PDB entry 4L4V | X-ray diffraction, 1.90 A resolution | chains A and B of the 4 polymer chains in the assembly

[Chain A]
Protein: Major histocompatibility complex class I-related gene protein
Source organism: Homo sapiens
Notes: fragment: extracellular domain, residues 23-292
Reference sequence: Q95460 (HMR1_HUMAN); residues 1-270 here correspond to UniProt positions 23-292 (UniProt number = residue number + 22)
Chain sequence (271 residues; numbered 0 to 270; the number before each row is that of its first residue; numbering starts at 0):
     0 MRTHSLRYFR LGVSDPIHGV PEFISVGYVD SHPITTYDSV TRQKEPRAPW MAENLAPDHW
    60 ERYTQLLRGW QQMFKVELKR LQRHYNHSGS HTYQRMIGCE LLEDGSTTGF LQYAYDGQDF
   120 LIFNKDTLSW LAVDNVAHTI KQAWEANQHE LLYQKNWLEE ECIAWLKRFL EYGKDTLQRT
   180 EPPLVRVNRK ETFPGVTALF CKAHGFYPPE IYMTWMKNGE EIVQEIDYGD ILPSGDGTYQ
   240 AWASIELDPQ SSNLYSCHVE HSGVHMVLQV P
Not modelled in the structure: 0, 17, 247-252, 270
Differences from the reference sequence: expression tag (0); engineered mutation Ser-261 (Cys283 in Q95460)
UniProt features mapped onto this chain:
  - binding site (5-(2-oxoethylideneamino)-6-(D-ribitylamino)uracil): Arg-9, Ser-24, Lys-43, Arg-94, Tyr-152, Gln-153
  - binding site (5-(2-oxopropylideneamino)-6-(D-ribitylamino)uracil): Arg-9, Ser-24, Lys-43, Arg-94, Tyr-152, Gln-153
  - binding site (7-hydroxy-6-methyl-8-(1-D-ribityl)lumazine): Arg-9, Ser-24, Lys-43, Arg-94, Tyr-152, Gln-153
  - binding site (8-(9H-purin-6-yl)-2-oxa-8-azabicyclo[3.3.1]nona-3,6-diene-4,6-dicarbaldehyde): Arg-9, Lys-43, His-58, Arg-94
  - binding site (2-amino-4-oxopteridine-6-carbaldehyde): Lys-43
  - binding site (pyridoxal): Lys-43
  - glycosylation: Asn-85 (N-linked (GlcNAc...) asparagine)
Cystine bridges: Cys-98/Cys-161, Cys-200/Cys-256
Residues lining bound ligands: 1VY (1-deoxy-1-(7-hydroxy-6-methyl-2,4-dioxo-3,4-dihydropteridin-8(2H)-yl)-D-ribitol): Tyr-7, Phe-8, Arg-9, Ser-24, Thr-34, Lys-43, His-58, Tyr-62, Leu-66, Trp-69, Arg-94, Ile-96, Tyr-152, Gln-153, Trp-156, Trp-164
From the paper describing this entry:
  - conformationally variable residues: Lys-43
  - binding site for 1VY: Arg-9, Arg-94

[Chain B]
Protein: Beta-2-microglobulin
Source organism: Homo sapiens
Reference sequence: P61769 (B2MG_HUMAN); residues 1-99 here correspond to UniProt positions 21-119 (UniProt number = residue number + 20)
Chain sequence (99 residues; numbered 1 to 99; the number before each row is that of its first residue):
     1 IQRTPKIQVY SRHPAENGKS NFLNCYVSGF HPSDIEVDLL KNGERIEKVE HSDLSFSKDW
    61 SFYLLYYTEF TPTEKDEYAC RVNHVTLSQP KIVKWDRDM
UniProt features mapped onto this chain:
  - modified residue: Gln-2 (Pyrrolidone carboxylic acid)
  - glycosylation: Ile-1 (N-linked (Glc) (glycation) isoleucine), Lys-19 (N-linked (Glc) (glycation) lysine), Lys-41 (N-linked (Glc) (glycation) lysine), Lys-48 (N-linked (Glc) (glycation) lysine), Lys-58 (N-linked (Glc) (glycation) lysine), Lys-91 (N-linked (Glc) (glycation) lysine), Lys-94 (N-linked (Glc) (glycation) lysine)
Cystine bridges: Cys-25/Cys-80

[Interface between chain A and chain B]
Pairs across the interface - 45 pairs, chain A then chain B:
  Phe-8(A) / Phe-56(B)  hydrophobic
  Phe-8(A) / Ser-57(B)
  Leu-10(A) / Ser-33(B)
  Leu-10(A) / Phe-56(B)  hydrophobic
  Leu-10(A) / Phe-62(B)  hydrophobic
  Val-19(A) / Asp-34(B)
  Val-25(A) / Phe-56(B)  hydrophobic
  Tyr-27(A) / Ser-55(B)
  Tyr-27(A) / Phe-56(B)  hydrogen bond (side chain-backbone)
  Arg-46(A) / Asp-53(B)  salt bridge
  Thr-91(A) / His-31(B)
  Gln-93(A) / His-31(B)  hydrogen bond
  Gln-93(A) / Trp-60(B)  hydrogen bond (side chain-backbone)
  Gln-93(A) / Phe-62(B)
  Arg-94(A) / Trp-60(B)
  Met-95(A) / Lys-58(B)
  Met-95(A) / Trp-60(B)  hydrophobic
  Gln-111(A) / Trp-60(B)
  Tyr-112(A) / Trp-60(B)
  Ala-113(A) / Trp-60(B)
  Asp-115(A) / Ile-1(B)
  Asp-115(A) / His-31(B)
  Gly-116(A) / Arg-3(B)  hydrogen bond (backbone-side chain)
  Gly-116(A) / His-31(B)
  Gly-116(A) / Trp-60(B)
  Gln-117(A) / Ile-1(B)
  Asp-118(A) / Trp-60(B)  hydrogen bond
  Arg-185(A) / Pro-14(B)
  Lys-189(A) / Met-99(B)  hydrogen bond
  Lys-201(A) / Asp-98(B)  salt bridge
  His-203(A) / Pro-14(B)
  Asp-229(A) / Lys-6(B)  salt bridge
  Asp-229(A) / Gln-8(B)  hydrogen bond
  Leu-231(A) / Gln-8(B)
  Leu-231(A) / Tyr-10(B)
  Leu-231(A) / Tyr-26(B)  hydrophobic
  Pro-232(A) / Tyr-10(B)  hydrogen bond (backbone-side chain)
  Pro-232(A) / Tyr-26(B)
  Ser-233(A) / Arg-12(B)  hydrogen bond (backbone-side chain)
  Ser-233(A) / Asn-24(B)  hydrogen bond (backbone-side chain)
  Gly-234(A) / Arg-12(B)  hydrogen bond (backbone-side chain)
  Asp-235(A) / Arg-12(B)
  Gln-239(A) / Tyr-10(B)
  Gln-239(A) / Ser-11(B)
  Gln-239(A) / Arg-12(B)
Other interface residues (no listed pair), chain A (30 interface residues in all): Arg-6, Ile-23
Other interface residues (no listed pair), chain B (27 interface residues in all): His-13, Leu-54, Asp-59, Tyr-63, Leu-65

[Summary]
30 residues of chain A and 27 residues of chain B are in contact, with 11 hydrogen bonds and 3 salt bridges.
Among the polar pairs are Arg-46(A)/Asp-53(B), Lys-201(A)/Asp-98(B) and Asp-229(A)/Lys-6(B). Bound to chain A:
compound 1VY. From the paper: a binding site for 1VY at Arg-9(A) and Arg-94(A); conformational variability at
Lys-43(A).
Here chain A is Major histocompatibility complex class I-related gene protein and chain B is
Beta-2-microglobulin, both from Homo sapiens. Entry 4L4V (Structure of human MAIT TCR in complex with human
MR1-RL-6-Me-7-OH) was determined by X-ray diffraction, deposited together with 4L4T.
